5MLA - chains A and B; structure by X-ray diffraction, 2.19 A resolution.

[Chain A]
Name: GTPase KRas
Organism: Homo sapiens
UniProt: P01116 (RASK_HUMAN), isoform P01116-2; residue numbers follow UniProt; this construct covers 1-166
Chain sequence (169 residues; row label = number of the first residue in the row; numbers below 1 keep their minus sign (Gly-2 is residue -2)):
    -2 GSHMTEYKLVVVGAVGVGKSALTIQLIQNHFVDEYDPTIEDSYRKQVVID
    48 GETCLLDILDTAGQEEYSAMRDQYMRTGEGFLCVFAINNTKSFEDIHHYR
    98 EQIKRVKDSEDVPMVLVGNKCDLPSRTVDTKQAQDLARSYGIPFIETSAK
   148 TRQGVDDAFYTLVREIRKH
Not modelled in the structure: -2 to 0, 165-166
Differences from the reference sequence: expression tag (-2 to 0); variant Val12 (Gly in P01116)
Metal / ion sites: Mg2+: Ser17, Thr35 (together with GTP-gamma-S)
Small-molecule neighbours: GTP-gamma-S (GSP; 5'-guanosine-diphosphate-monothiophosphate): Ala11, Val12, Gly13, Val14, Gly15, Lys16, Ser17, Ala18, Phe28, Val29, Asp30, Glu31, Tyr32, Asp33, Pro34, Thr35, Thr58, Ala59, Gly60, Gln61, Asn116, Lys117, Asp119, Leu120, Ser145, Ala146, Lys147
Swiss-Prot annotation at these positions:
  - motif: Tyr32 to Tyr40 (Effector region)
  - binding site (GTP): Gly10, Ala11, Gly13 to Ala18, Val29 to Thr35, Ala59, Gly60, Asn116 to Asp119
  - modified residue: Met1 (N-acetylmethionine), Thr2 (N-acetylthreonine), Lys104 (N6-acetyllysine)
  - glycosylation: Thr35 (Microbial infection: O-linked (Glc) threonine)
  - natural variant: Lys5 (K5E: In NS3; K5N: In GASC), Gly10 (G10GG: In AML), Val12 (G12V: In GASC; this construct carries the variant), Gly13 (G13D: In GASC, JMML and OES; G13R: In pylocytic astrocytoma), Val14 (V14I: In NS3), Leu19 (L19F: In OES), Gln22 (Q22E: In CFC2; Q22R: In NS3), Pro34 (P34L: In NS3; P34Q: In NS3; P34R: In CFC2), Ile36 (I36M: In NS3), Thr58 (T58I: In NS3), Ala59 (A59T: In GASC), Gly60 (G60R: In CFC2; G60S: In NS3), 8 further natural variant entries in UniProt
  - mutagenesis: Asp38 (D38A: Decreased interaction with MAPKAP1/SIN1), Tyr40 (Y40A: Decreased interaction with MAPKAP1/SIN1), Gln61 (Q61L: Promotes GTP binding)

[Chain B]
Name: darpin k55
Organism: Synthetic construct
Notes: antibody fragment or engineered binder
Chain sequence (187 residues; each row starts with the number of its first residue):
     1 MGHHHHHHHHHHSSGHIEGRHMDLGKKLLEAARAGQDDEVRILMANGADV
    51 NANDSAGHTPLHLAAKRGHLEIVEVLLKHGADVNAMDNTGFTPLHLAALR
   101 GHLEIVEVLLKNGADVNAQDRTGRTPLHLAAKLGHLEIVEVLLKNGADVN
   151 AQDKFGKTAFDISIDNGNEDLAEILQKLYPYDVPDYA
Not modelled in the structure: 1-18, 161-187

[How chain A and chain B interact]
Contacting residue pairs (30; chain A residue first):
  Lys5(A) - Arg121(B)
  Gln25(A) - Ser55(B)  hydrogen bond
  Glu31(A) - Arg33(B)  salt bridge
  Asp33(A) - Arg33(B)
  Pro34(A) - Lys66(B)  hydrogen bond (backbone-side chain)
  Ile36(A) - Leu99(B)  hydrophobic
  Ile36(A) - Arg100(B)
  Glu37(A) - Thr89(B)
  Glu37(A) - Phe91(B)
  Glu37(A) - Arg124(B)  salt bridge
  Asp38(A) - His58(B)  salt bridge
  Asp38(A) - Thr89(B)
  Ser39(A) - Ala56(B)
  Ser39(A) - Asn88(B)  hydrogen bond (backbone-side chain)
  Ser39(A) - Thr89(B)  hydrogen bond
  Tyr40(A) - Ser55(B)
  Tyr40(A) - Ala56(B)  hydrophobic
  Asp54(A) - Arg121(B)  salt bridge
  Leu56(A) - Thr89(B)
  Glu63(A) - Leu133(B)
  Tyr64(A) - Arg100(B)  hydrogen bond
  Tyr64(A) - Leu133(B)  hydrophobic
  Ala66(A) - Lys132(B)
  Met67(A) - Leu99(B)  hydrophobic
  Gln70(A) - Thr122(B)  hydrogen bond
  Gln70(A) - Arg124(B)
  Gln70(A) - Asp153(B)  hydrogen bond
  Gln70(A) - Phe155(B)
  Arg73(A) - Phe155(B)
  Thr74(A) - Phe155(B)
Other interface residues (no listed pair), chain A (20 interface residues in all): Ile24
Other interface residues (no listed pair), chain B (19 interface residues in all): Arg67, Lys157

[Summary]
The interface between chain A and chain B involves 20 residues on one side and 19 on the other; the contacts
include 7 hydrogen bonds and 4 salt bridges. Polar pairs include Glu31(A)-Arg33(B), Glu37(A)-Arg124(B) and
Asp38(A)-His58(B). Ligands of chain A: GTP-gamma-S.
Chain A is GTPase KRas (Homo sapiens) and chain B is darpin k55 (Synthetic construct); the structure, Crystal
structure of human RAS in complex with darpin K55, was determined by X-ray diffraction.
